Entry 1GKU (X-ray diffraction, 2.70 A resolution); this record covers chain B.

== Chain B ==
Protein: Reverse gyrase
Source organism: Archaeoglobus fulgidus
UniProtKB: O29238 (O29238); numbering as in UniProt (aligned over 33-1054)
Amino-acid sequence (1054 residues; each row starts with the number of its first residue):
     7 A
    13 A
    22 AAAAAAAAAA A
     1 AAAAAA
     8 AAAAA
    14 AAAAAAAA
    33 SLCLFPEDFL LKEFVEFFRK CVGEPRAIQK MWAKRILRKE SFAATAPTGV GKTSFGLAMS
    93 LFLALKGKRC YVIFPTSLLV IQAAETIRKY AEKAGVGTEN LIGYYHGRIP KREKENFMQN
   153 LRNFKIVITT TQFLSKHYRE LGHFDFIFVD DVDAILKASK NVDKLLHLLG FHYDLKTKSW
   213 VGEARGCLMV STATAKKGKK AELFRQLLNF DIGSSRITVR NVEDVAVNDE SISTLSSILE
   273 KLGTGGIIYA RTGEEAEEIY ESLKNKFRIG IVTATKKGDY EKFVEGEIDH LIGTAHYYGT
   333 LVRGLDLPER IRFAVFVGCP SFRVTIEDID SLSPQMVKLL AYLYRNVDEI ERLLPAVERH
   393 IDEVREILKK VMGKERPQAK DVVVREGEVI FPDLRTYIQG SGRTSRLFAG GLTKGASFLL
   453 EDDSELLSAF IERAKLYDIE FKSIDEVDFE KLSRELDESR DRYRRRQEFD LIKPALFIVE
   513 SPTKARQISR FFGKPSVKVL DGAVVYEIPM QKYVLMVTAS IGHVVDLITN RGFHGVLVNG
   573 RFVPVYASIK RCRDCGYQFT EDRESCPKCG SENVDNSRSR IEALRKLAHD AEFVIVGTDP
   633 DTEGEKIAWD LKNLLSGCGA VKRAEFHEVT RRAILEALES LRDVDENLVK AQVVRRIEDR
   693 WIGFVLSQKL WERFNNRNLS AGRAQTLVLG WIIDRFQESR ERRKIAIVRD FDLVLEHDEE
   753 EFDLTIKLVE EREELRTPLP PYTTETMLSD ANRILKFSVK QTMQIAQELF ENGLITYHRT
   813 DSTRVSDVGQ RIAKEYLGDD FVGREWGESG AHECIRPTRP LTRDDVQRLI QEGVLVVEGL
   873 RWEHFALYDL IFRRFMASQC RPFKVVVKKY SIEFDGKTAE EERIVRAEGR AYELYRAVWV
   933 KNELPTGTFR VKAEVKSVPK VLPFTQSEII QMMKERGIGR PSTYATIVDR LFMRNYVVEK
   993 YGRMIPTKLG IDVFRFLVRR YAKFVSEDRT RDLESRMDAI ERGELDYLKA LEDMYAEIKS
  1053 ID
Unresolved in the structure: 7, 13, 22-32, 329-334, 583-606
Differences from the reference sequence: engineered mutation L719 (Pro in O29238), M1046 (Leu in O29238)
Curated features (UniProtKB/Swiss-Prot):
  - zinc finger: I581 to S609 (RG C-terminal-type)
  - motif: D182 to D185 (DEAD box)
  - active site: Y809 (O-(5'-phospho-DNA)-tyrosine intermediate)
  - binding site (Zn(2+)): C35, C584, C587, C598, C601
  - binding site (ATP): Q61, K84, T85, S86
  - binding site (Mg(2+)): E512, D631
  - mutagenesis: D360 to E418 (Reduces positive supercoiling, relaxes DNA in the absence of nucleotide, alters DNA-dependent ATPase activity), K370 to E381 (Weak positive supercoiling activity in the absence of nucleotide, supercoils normally in the presence of ATP, binds DNA normally. Higher ATPase activity), Y809 (Y809F: Loss of topoisomerase activity)
Cystine bridges: C35-C650
What the authors report for this chain:
  - catalytic residues: Y809 (citing earlier work)
  - mutagenesis - P719L/L1046M: unchanged catalytic activity
  - specificity-determining residues: Q61 (proposed by the authors, not directly observed)

== In short ==
Curated annotation (UniProt) lists active-site residue Y809, 5 Zn2+-binding residues, 4 ATP-binding residues
and Mg2+-binding residues E512 and D631. From the paper: the catalytic residue Y809; P719L/L1046M leave
catalytic activity unchanged.
Chain B is Reverse gyrase (Archaeoglobus fulgidus); the structure, Reverse gyrase from Archaeoglobus fulgidus,
was determined by X-ray diffraction, deposited together with 1GL9.
